Entry 1H8E (X-ray diffraction, 2.00 A resolution); this record covers chains A and D of the 9 polymer chains in the assembly.

# Chain A
Protein: Bovine mitochondrial F1-atpase
From: Bos taurus
Notes: EC 3.6.1.34
UniProt: P19483 (ATP0_BOVIN); residues 1-510 here correspond to UniProt positions 44-553 (UniProt number = residue number + 43)
Amino-acid sequence (510 residues; row label = number of the first residue in the row):
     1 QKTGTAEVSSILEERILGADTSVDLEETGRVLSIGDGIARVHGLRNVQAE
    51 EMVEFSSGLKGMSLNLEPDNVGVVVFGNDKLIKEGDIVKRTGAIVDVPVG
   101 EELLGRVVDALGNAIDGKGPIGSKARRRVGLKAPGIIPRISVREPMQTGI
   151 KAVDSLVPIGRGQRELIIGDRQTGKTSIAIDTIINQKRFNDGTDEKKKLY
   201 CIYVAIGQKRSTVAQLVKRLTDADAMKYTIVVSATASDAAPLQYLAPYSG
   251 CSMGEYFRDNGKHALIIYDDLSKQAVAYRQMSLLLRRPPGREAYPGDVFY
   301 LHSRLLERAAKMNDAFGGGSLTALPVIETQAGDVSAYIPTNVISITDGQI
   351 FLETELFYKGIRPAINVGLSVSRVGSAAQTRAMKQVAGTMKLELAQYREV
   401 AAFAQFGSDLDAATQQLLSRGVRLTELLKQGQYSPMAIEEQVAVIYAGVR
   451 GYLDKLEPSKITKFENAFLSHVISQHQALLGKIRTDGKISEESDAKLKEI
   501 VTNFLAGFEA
Disordered / not traced: 1-18, 404-409
Sequence notes: engineered mutation Gly481 (Ser524 in P19483)
Ion coordination: Mg2+: Thr176 (together with ADP)
Small-molecule neighbours: ADP (adenosine-5'-diphosphate): Asp170, Arg171, Gln172, Thr173, Gly174, Lys175, Thr176, Ser177, Phe357, Arg362, Pro363, Gln430, Gly431, Gln432, Tyr433
Swiss-Prot annotation at these positions:
  - binding site (ATP): Gln172, Gly174, Lys175, Thr176, Ser177, Gln430, Gln432
  - binding site (Mg(2+)): Thr176, Asp269
  - site: Ser370 (Required for activity)
  - modified residue: Gln1 (Pyrrolidone carboxylic acid), Ser10 (Phosphoserine), Ser22 (Phosphoserine), Ser33 (Phosphoserine), Ser63 (Phosphoserine), Lys80 (N6-acetyllysine), Lys83 (N6-acetyllysine), Lys89 (N6-acetyllysine), Thr91 (Phosphothreonine), Lys118 (N6-acetyllysine), Ser123 (Phosphoserine), Lys124 (N6-acetyllysine), Ser141 (Phosphoserine), Arg161 (Omega-N-methylarginine), Lys187 (N6-acetyllysine), Lys196 (N6-acetyllysine), Lys197 (N6-acetyllysine), Lys218 (N6-acetyllysine), Lys262 (N6-acetyllysine), Lys384 (N6-acetyllysine) and 6 more in UniProt
  - glycosylation: Ser33 (O-linked (GlcNAc) serine)
Reported in the primary citation:
  - catalytic residues: Arg373
  - binding site for tetrafluoroaluminate: Arg373
  - binding site for sulfate ion: Arg373
  - conformationally variable residues (domain motion): Arg373

# Chain D
Protein: Bovine mitochondrial F1-atpase
From: Bos taurus
Notes: EC 3.6.1.34
UniProt: P00829 (ATPB_BOVIN); the author numbering skips numbers that UniProt does not, so the offset changes along the chain: -4 to -1 = UniProt 47-50; 1-478 = UniProt 51-528
Amino-acid sequence (482 residues; each row starts with the number of its first residue; note: 1 number in that range is skipped by the numbering (no residue carries it; nothing is unmodelled there); numbers below 1 keep their minus sign (Ala-4 is residue -4)):
    -4 AAQA
     1 SPSPKAGATTGRIVAVIGAVVDVQFDEGLPPILNALEVQGRETRLVLEVA
    51 QHLGESTVRTIAMDGTEGLVRGQKVLDSGAPIRIPVGPETLGRIMNVIGE
   101 PIDERGPIKTKQFAAIHAEAPEFVEMSVEQEILVTGIKVVDLLAPYAKGG
   151 KIGLFGGAGVGKTVLIMELINNVAKAHGGYSVFAGVGERTREGNDLYHEM
   201 IESGVINLKDATSKVALVYGQMNEPPGARARVALTGLTVAEYFRDQEGQD
   251 VLLFIDNIFRFTQAGSEVSALLGRIPSAVGYQPTLATDMGTMQERITTTK
   301 KGSITSVQAIYVPADDLTDPAPATTFAHLDATTVLSRAIAELGIYPAVDP
   351 LDSTSRIMDPNIVGSEHYDVARGVQKILQDYKSLQDIIAILGMDELSEED
   401 KLTVSRARKIQRFLSQPFQVAEVFTGHLGKLVPLKETIKGFQQILAGEYD
   451 HLPEQAFYMVGPIEEAVAKADKLAEEHS
Disordered / not traced: -4 to -1, 1-8, 476-478
Ion coordination: tetrafluoroaluminate ion: Lys162 (together with ADP); Mg2+: Thr163 (together with ADP, tetrafluoroaluminate)
Small-molecule neighbours: ADP (adenosine-5'-diphosphate): Gly157, Ala158, Gly159, Val160, Gly161, Lys162, Thr163, Val164, Tyr345, Pro346, Phe418, Ala421, Phe424, Thr425
Swiss-Prot annotation at these positions:
  - binding site (ADP): Gly159, Val160, Gly161, Lys162, Thr163, Val164
  - binding site (ATP): Gly159, Gly161, Lys162, Thr163, Val164, Arg189
  - binding site (phosphate): Gly159, Val160, Gly161, Lys162, Thr163
  - binding site (Mg(2+)): Thr163, Glu188
  - modified residue: Lys74 (N6-acetyllysine), Lys111 (N6-acetyllysine), Lys148 (N6-acetyllysine), Lys209 (N6-acetyllysine), Lys214 (N6-acetyllysine), Thr262 (Phosphothreonine), Ser365 (Phosphoserine), Lys376 (N6-acetyllysine), Ser383 (Phosphoserine), Lys430 (N6-acetyllysine), Lys435 (N6-acetyllysine), Lys472 (N6-acetyllysine)
  - glycosylation: Ser56 (O-linked (GlcNAc) serine)
Reported in the primary citation:
  - catalytic residues: Lys162, Glu188, Arg189
  - binding site for tetrafluoroaluminate ion: Lys162, Arg189
  - Mg2+ coordination: Thr163
  - Mg2+ coordination through a water molecule: Glu192, Asp256
  - binding site for ADP: Gly161 to Thr163, Val164, Tyr345, Phe418, Ala421 to His427
  - binding site for sulfate ion: Lys162, Arg189

# How chain A and chain D interact
Contacting residue pairs (84; chain A residue first):
  Leu32(A) - Gly54(D)  hydrogen bond (backbone-backbone)
  Ser33(A) - His52(D)
  Ser33(A) - Leu53(D)
  Ile34(A) - Ile32(D)
  Ile34(A) - Gln51(D)
  Ile34(A) - His52(D)  hydrogen bond (backbone-backbone)
  Asp36(A) - Gln51(D)  hydrogen bond
  Asp36(A) - Arg274(D)  salt bridge
  Asn78(A) - Glu119(D)
  Asp79(A) - Ile32(D)
  Lys80(A) - Pro31(D)
  Lys80(A) - Ile32(D)
  Lys83(A) - Leu29(D)  hydrogen bond (side chain-backbone)
  Lys83(A) - His52(D)
  Glu84(A) - Leu29(D)
  Glu84(A) - His52(D)  hydrogen bond (backbone-side chain)
  Glu84(A) - Gly54(D)
  Glu84(A) - Glu55(D)
  Glu84(A) - Ser56(D)  hydrogen bond (side chain-backbone)
  Ile115(A) - Phe123(D)
  Ile115(A) - Val124(D)
  Asp116(A) - Val124(D)
  Gly117(A) - Val124(D)
  Arg171(A) - Leu317(D)
  Arg171(A) - Phe326(D)
  Arg171(A) - Asp352(D)  salt bridge
  Gln172(A) - Phe326(D)
  Gln172(A) - Thr354(D)  hydrogen bond
  Lys209(A) - Glu294(D)
  Lys209(A) - Ala327(D)
  Lys209(A) - His328(D)  hydrogen bond (side chain-backbone)
  Lys209(A) - Leu329(D)  hydrogen bond (side chain-backbone)
  Lys209(A) - Asp330(D)  salt bridge
  Lys209(A) - Arg356(D)
  Arg210(A) - Ala120(D)
  Arg210(A) - Pro121(D)  hydrogen bond (side chain-backbone)
  Arg210(A) - Glu122(D)
  Arg210(A) - Phe123(D)
  Arg210(A) - Met126(D)
  Arg210(A) - Glu294(D)  hydrogen bond (backbone-side chain)
  Ser211(A) - Met126(D)
  Thr212(A) - Arg356(D)  hydrogen bond
  Val213(A) - Phe123(D)  hydrophobic
  Ala214(A) - Phe123(D)
  Ala214(A) - Met126(D)  hydrophobic
  Ala214(A) - Val128(D)
  Gln215(A) - Val128(D)  hydrogen bond (side chain-backbone)
  Gln215(A) - Gln130(D)
  Lys218(A) - Val128(D)
  Ala236(A) - Gly290(D)
  Ala236(A) - His328(D)
  Ser237(A) - Ala120(D)
  Ser237(A) - Gly290(D)
  Ser237(A) - Thr291(D)
  Lys273(A) - Ala327(D)
  Val276(A) - Ala286(D)  hydrophobic
  Arg279(A) - Ser277(D)  hydrogen bond
  Gln280(A) - Pro283(D)
  Gln280(A) - Thr284(D)
  Gln280(A) - Thr287(D)  hydrogen bond
  Leu283(A) - Ile275(D)  hydrophobic
  Leu283(A) - Ser277(D)
  Leu283(A) - Pro283(D)  hydrophobic
  Leu284(A) - Arg274(D)
  Leu284(A) - Thr284(D)
  Arg286(A) - Gly273(D)  hydrogen bond (side chain-backbone)
  Arg286(A) - Ile275(D)
  Glu292(A) - Ala278(D)
  Ala293(A) - Ser277(D)
  Ala293(A) - Ala278(D)
  Gln330(A) - Thr318(D)
  Gln330(A) - Ala323(D)
  Ala331(A) - Thr318(D)
  Glu355(A) - Gln379(D)
  Phe357(A) - Arg372(D)
  Tyr358(A) - Leu351(D)
  Tyr358(A) - Thr354(D)
  Tyr358(A) - Gln375(D)
  Tyr358(A) - Lys376(D)  hydrogen bond (backbone-backbone)
  Tyr358(A) - Gln379(D)
  Lys359(A) - Lys376(D)
  Lys359(A) - Gln379(D)
  Lys359(A) - Asp380(D)
  Arg362(A) - Arg372(D)
Also at the interface, not in a pair above, chain A (54 interface residues in all): Gly35, Ile82, Val107, Gln208, Val217, Arg219, Thr235, Asp238, Ala240, Gln243, Arg287, Pro289, Thr354, Tyr433
Also at the interface, not in a pair above, chain D (57 interface residues in all): Pro30, Leu33, Thr57, Lys151, Pro276, Thr332, Ser353, Asp359, Tyr368, Ser383

# Summary
Chain A and chain D form an interface of 54 and 57 residues respectively, with 17 hydrogen bonds and 3 salt
bridges. Polar pairs include Asp36(A)-Arg274(D), Arg171(A)-Asp352(D) and Lys209(A)-Asp330(D). Bound to chain
A: ADP. The paper reports catalytic residues Arg373(A) and Lys162(D) among others; a binding site for ADP at
Gly161(D), Val164(D) and Tyr345(D) among others.
Here chain A is Bovine mitochondrial F1-atpase and chain D is Bovine mitochondrial F1-atpase, both from Bos
taurus. Entry 1H8E ((ADP.AlF4)2(ADP.SO4) bovine F1-ATPase (all three catalytic sites occupied)) was determined
by X-ray diffraction.
